7X4M - chains B and D of the 6 polymer chains in the assembly; structure by electron microscopy, 3.34 A resolution.

== Chain B ==
Protein: VP2
Organism: Coxsackievirus B1
UniProt: A0A2S0RQC2 (A0A2S0RQC2_9ENTO); residues 1-263 here correspond to UniProt positions 70-332 (UniProt number = residue number + 69)
Amino-acid sequence (263 residues; numbered 1 to 263; the number before each row is that of its first residue):
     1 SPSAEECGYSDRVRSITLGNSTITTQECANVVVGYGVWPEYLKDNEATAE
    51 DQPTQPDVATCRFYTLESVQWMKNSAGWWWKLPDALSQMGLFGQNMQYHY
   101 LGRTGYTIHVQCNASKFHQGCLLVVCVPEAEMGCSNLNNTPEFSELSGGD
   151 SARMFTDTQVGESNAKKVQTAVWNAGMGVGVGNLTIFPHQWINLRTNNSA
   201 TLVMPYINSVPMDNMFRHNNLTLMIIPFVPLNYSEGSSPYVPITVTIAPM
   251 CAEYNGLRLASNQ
Unresolved in the structure: 1-9, 262-263

== Chain D ==
Protein: Capsid protein VP4
Organism: Coxsackievirus B1
UniProt: A0A2S1FMR1 (A0A2S1FMR1_9ENTO); numbering as in UniProt (aligned over 1-69)
Amino-acid sequence (69 residues; numbered 1 to 69; the number before each row is that of its first residue):
     1 MGAQVSTQKTGAHETGLNASGNSVIHYTNINYYKDAASNSANRQDFTQDP
    51 GKFTEPVKDIMVKTMPALN
Unresolved in the structure: 13-24
Differences from the reference sequence: conflict Val24 (Ile in A0A2S1FMR1)

== Interface between chain B and chain D ==
Pairs across the interface (17):
  Ser10(B) - Asn69(D)
  Asp11(B) - Asp59(D)
  Asp11(B) - Asn69(D)
  Arg12(B) - Leu68(D)
  Arg14(B) - Lys58(D)
  Asn30(B) - Val57(D)
  Asn30(B) - Asp59(D)  hydrogen bond (side chain-backbone)
  Val31(B) - Val57(D)
  Val31(B) - Lys58(D)  hydrogen bond (backbone-backbone)
  Val32(B) - Pro56(D)
  Val33(B) - Pro56(D)  hydrogen bond (backbone-backbone)
  Val33(B) - Val57(D)
  Val33(B) - Lys58(D)
  Tyr35(B) - Lys52(D)
  Tyr35(B) - Phe53(D)  hydrophobic
  Trp38(B) - Lys58(D)
  Thr196(B) - Leu68(D)
Interface residues without a listed pair, chain B (12 interface residues in all): Gly34
Interface residues without a listed pair, chain D (10 interface residues in all): Met61, Ala67

== Overview ==
The interface between chain B and chain D involves 12 residues on one side and 10 on the other, with 3
hydrogen bonds. Polar pairs include Asn30(B)-Asp59(D), Val31(B)-Lys58(D) and Val33(B)-Pro56(D).
Chain B is VP2 and chain D is Capsid protein VP4, both from Coxsackievirus B1; the structure, Cryo-EM
structure of Coxsackievirus B1 mature virion in complex with nAb 8A10 (classified from CVB1 mature ..., was
determined by electron microscopy (same publication as 7X2G, 7X2I, 7X2O, 7X2T, 7X2W, 7X35 and 7 further
entries).
